Entry 6XN4 (electron microscopy, 3.35 A resolution); this record covers chains H and T of the 10 polymer chains in the assembly.

# Chain H
Protein: CRISPR-associated protein Csm3
Source organism: Lactococcus lactis subsp. lactis
UniProt: L0CEA3 (L0CEA3_LACLL); residues 1-214 here = UniProt positions 1-214
Amino-acid sequence (214 residues; row label = number of the first residue in the row):
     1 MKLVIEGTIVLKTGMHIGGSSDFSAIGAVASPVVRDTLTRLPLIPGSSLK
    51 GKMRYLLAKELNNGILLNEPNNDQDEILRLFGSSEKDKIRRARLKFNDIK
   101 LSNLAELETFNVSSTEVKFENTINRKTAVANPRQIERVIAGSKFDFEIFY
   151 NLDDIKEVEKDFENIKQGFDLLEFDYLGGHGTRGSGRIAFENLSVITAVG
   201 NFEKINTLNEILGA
Differences from the reference sequence: conflict Ala-30 (Asp in L0CEA3)

# Chain T
Molecule: target RNA
Source organism: Lactococcus lactis subsp. lactis
Sequence (30 nucleotides; each row starts with the number of its first residue):
     9 GUUGAAGCUUGGUUCAAAGAACGUAUCAAG

# How chain H and chain T interact
Contacting residue pairs (12):
  Ala-30(H) / U18(T)  base contact
  Ser-31(H) / U18(T)  hydrogen bond to the base
  Ser-84(H) / G27(T)  base contact
  Lys-86(H) / A28(T)  hydrogen bond to the phosphate
  Thr-122(H) / G19(T)  base contact
  Asn-124(H) / G19(T)  base contact
  Ala-130(H) / U17(T)  base contact
  Asn-131(H) / U18(T)  hydrogen bond to the sugar
  Asn-131(H) / G19(T)  hydrogen bond to the sugar
  Pro-132(H) / U17(T)  sugar contact
  Pro-132(H) / U18(T)  sugar contact
  Arg-133(H) / U18(T)  base contact
Other interface residues (no listed pair), chain H (11 interface residues in all): Gln-134
Other interface residues (no listed pair), chain T (6 interface residues in all): A29

# In short
11 residues of chain H face 6 of chain T across their interface, with 4 hydrogen bonds. Among the polar pairs
are Ser-31(H)/U18(T), Asn-131(H)/U18(T) and Asn-131(H)/G19(T).
Here chain H is CRISPR-associated protein Csm3 and chain T is target RNA, both from Lactococcus lactis subsp.
lactis. Entry 6XN4 (Structure of the Lactococcus lactis Csm CTR_3:2 CRISPR-Cas Complex) was determined by
electron microscopy, deposited together with 6XN3, 6XN5 and 6XN7.
